1OTY - chains A and B of the 3 polymer chains in the assembly; structure by X-ray diffraction, 2.50 A resolution.

== Chain A (and B) ==
Protein: Purine nucleoside phosphorylase
From: Escherichia coli
Notes: EC 2.4.2.1; chain B of this document is another copy of the same molecule, construct and numbering; everything in this record applies to it too
UniProtKB: P0ABP8 (DEOD_ECOLI); residues 1-238 here = UniProt positions 1-238
Sequence (238 residues; each row starts with the number of its first residue):
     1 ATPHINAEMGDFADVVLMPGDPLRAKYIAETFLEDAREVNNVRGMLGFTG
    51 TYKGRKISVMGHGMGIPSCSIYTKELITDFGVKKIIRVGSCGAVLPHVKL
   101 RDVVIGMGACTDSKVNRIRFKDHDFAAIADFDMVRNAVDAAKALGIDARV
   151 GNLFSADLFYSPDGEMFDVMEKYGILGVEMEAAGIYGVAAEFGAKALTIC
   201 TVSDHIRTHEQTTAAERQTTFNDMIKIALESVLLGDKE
Unresolved in the structure: 238
Small-molecule neighbours: 6-methylpurine (6MP): C91, G92, A156, L158, F159, F167, V178, E179, M180, D204, I206
From the paper describing this entry:
  - specificity-determining residues: M64 (from molecular simulation)

== Chain A / chain B interface ==
Residue-residue contacts (3):
  K114(A) - D122(B)
  K114(A) - H123(B)  hydrogen bond
  I118(A) - H123(B)
Interface residues without a listed pair, chain A (3 interface residues in all): P162
Interface residues without a listed pair, chain B (3 interface residues in all): Y173

== In short ==
Chain A and chain B each contribute 3 residues to their interface, with 1 hydrogen bond. Its one
hydrogen-bonded contact is K114(A)-H123(B). Chain A binds 6-methylpurine. From the paper: the specificity
determinant M64(A).
Chain A and chain B are both Purine nucleoside phosphorylase (Escherichia coli); the structure, Native PNP
+ALLO, was determined by X-ray diffraction, deposited together with 1OTX, 1OU4, 1OUM, 1OV6 and 1OVG.
